PDB entry 5JYA | X-ray diffraction, 2.85 A resolution | chains B and C of the 4 polymer chains in the assembly

== Chain B (and C) ==
Molecule: Glyceraldehyde-3-phosphate dehydrogenase
From: Streptococcus agalactiae
Notes: EC 1.2.1.-; chain C of this document is another copy of the same molecule, construct and numbering; everything in this record applies to it too
Reference sequence: Q9ALW2 (Q9ALW2_STRAG); residues 1-336 here = UniProt positions 1-336
Sequence (356 residues; numbered -19 to 336; the number before each row is that of its first residue; numbers below 1 keep their minus sign (Met-19 is residue -19)):
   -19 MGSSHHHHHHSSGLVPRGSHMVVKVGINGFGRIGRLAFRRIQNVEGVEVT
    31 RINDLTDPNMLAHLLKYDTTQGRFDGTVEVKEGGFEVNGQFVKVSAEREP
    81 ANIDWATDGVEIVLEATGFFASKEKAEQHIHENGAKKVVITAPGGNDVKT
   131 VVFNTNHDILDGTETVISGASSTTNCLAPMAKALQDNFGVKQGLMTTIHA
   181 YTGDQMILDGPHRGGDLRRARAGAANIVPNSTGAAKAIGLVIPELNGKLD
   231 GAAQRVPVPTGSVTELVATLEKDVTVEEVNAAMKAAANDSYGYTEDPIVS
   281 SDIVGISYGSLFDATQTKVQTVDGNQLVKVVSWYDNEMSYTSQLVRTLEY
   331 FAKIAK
Disordered / not traced: -19 to 1, 216-217, 336 (chain C: -19 to 1, 215-216)
Sequence notes: initiating methionine (-19); expression tag (-18 to 0); engineered mutation Ser152 (Cys in Q9ALW2)
Ligand contacts:
  - glyceraldehyde-3-phosphate (G3H): Ser151, Ser152, Thr153, Thr154, His179, Thr182, Asp184, Thr212, Gly213, Arg235
  - NAD (nicotinamide-adenine-dinucleotide): Asn8, Gly9, Phe10, Gly11, Arg12, Ile13, Asn33, Asp34, Leu35, Glu77, Arg78, Ala96, Thr97, Gly98, Phe99, Phe100, Thr121, Ala122, Ser152, Thr182, Asn316, Glu317, Tyr320
Reported in the primary citation:
  - catalytic residues: Ser152, His179
  - binding site for glyceraldehyde-3-phosphate: Ser151, Ser152, Thr153, Thr212, Gly213

== Interface between chain B and chain C ==
Pairs across the interface (16):
  His43(B) - Pro277(C)
  Lys46(B) - Asp276(C)  salt bridge
  Tyr47(B) - Asp276(C)  hydrogen bond
  Tyr47(B) - Ile278(C)
  Tyr47(B) - Asp282(C)
  Thr49(B) - Ser281(C)
  Arg53(B) - Asp282(C)  hydrogen bond (side chain-backbone)
  Arg53(B) - Val284(C)
  Arg53(B) - Ile286(C)
  Asp276(B) - Lys46(C)  salt bridge
  Asp276(B) - Tyr47(C)  hydrogen bond
  Pro277(B) - His43(C)
  Ile278(B) - Tyr47(C)
  Ser281(B) - Thr49(C)
  Asp282(B) - Tyr47(C)
  Asp282(B) - Arg53(C)  hydrogen bond (backbone-side chain)
Interface residues without a listed pair, chain B (13 interface residues in all): Asp48, Ile286, Leu291
Interface residues without a listed pair, chain C (15 interface residues in all): Asp48, Ile283, Gly285

== Overview ==
13 residues of chain B face 15 of chain C across their interface; the contacts include 4 hydrogen bonds and 2
salt bridges. Among the polar pairs are Lys46(B)-Asp276(C), Tyr47(B)-Asp276(C) and Arg53(B)-Asp282(C). From
the paper: catalytic residues Ser152(B) and His179(B); a binding site for glyceraldehyde-3-phosphate at
Ser151(B), Ser152(B) and Thr153(B) among others.
Chain B and chain C are both Glyceraldehyde-3-phosphate dehydrogenase (Streptococcus agalactiae); the
structure, Structures of Streptococcus agalactiae GBS GAPDH in different enzymatic states, was determined by
X-ray diffraction together with 5JY6, 5JYE and 5JYF from the same study.
